PDB entry 2Y3R | X-ray diffraction, 1.79 A resolution | chains A and B

Chain A (and B):
Protein: TAML
From: Streptomyces SP. 307-9
Notes: chain B of this document is another copy of the same molecule, construct and numbering; everything in this record applies to it too
UniProtKB: D3Y1I2 (D3Y1I2_9ACTO); residue numbers follow UniProt; this construct covers 1-500
Sequence (530 residues; each row starts with the number of its first residue; numbers below 1 keep their minus sign (Met-29 is residue -29)):
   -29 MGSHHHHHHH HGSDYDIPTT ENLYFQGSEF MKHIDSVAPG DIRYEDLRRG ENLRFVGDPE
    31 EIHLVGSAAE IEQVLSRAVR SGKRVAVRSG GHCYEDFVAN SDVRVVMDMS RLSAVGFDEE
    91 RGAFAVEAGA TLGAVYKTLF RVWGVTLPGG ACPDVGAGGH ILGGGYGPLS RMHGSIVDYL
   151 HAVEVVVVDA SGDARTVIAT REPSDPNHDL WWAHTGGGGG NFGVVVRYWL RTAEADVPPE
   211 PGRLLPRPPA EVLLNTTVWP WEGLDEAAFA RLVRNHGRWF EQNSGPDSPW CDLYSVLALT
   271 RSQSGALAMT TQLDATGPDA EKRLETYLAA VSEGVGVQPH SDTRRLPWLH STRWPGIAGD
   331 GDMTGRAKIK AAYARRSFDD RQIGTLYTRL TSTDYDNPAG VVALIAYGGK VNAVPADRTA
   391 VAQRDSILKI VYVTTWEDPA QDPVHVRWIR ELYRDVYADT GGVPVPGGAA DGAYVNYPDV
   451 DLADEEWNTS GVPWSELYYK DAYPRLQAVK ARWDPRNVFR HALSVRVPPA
Unresolved in the structure: -29 to 3, 205-207, 368, 500 (chain B: -29 to 4, 204-208, 365-367, 500)
Glycans and other covalent adducts: flavin-adenine dinucleotide (FAD) linked to His62, Cys122
Differences from the reference sequence: expression tag (-29 to 0)
Small-molecule neighbours:
  - FAD (flavin-adenine dinucleotide): Val57, Arg58, Ser59, Gly60, Gly61, Cys63, Tyr64, Phe67, Val68, Met79, Ala98, Gly120, Ala121, Val125, Gly126, Gly128, Gly129, His130, Leu132, Gly135, Tyr136, Gly189, Gly190, Gly193, Val194, Val195, Met333, Tyr444, Asn446, Tyr447, His491
  - tirandamycin e (TIR): Tyr64, Tyr136, Tyr264, Val266, Ile327, Ala328, Gly329, Asp332, Met333, Thr334, Gly335, Ala337, Ile339, Ala373, Ile375, Val401, Val403, Thr405, Tyr447
What the authors report for this chain:
  - binding site for flavin-adenine dinucleotide: Ala121, Cys122, Tyr444
  - conformationally variable residues (loop rearrangement, side-chain flip): Tyr64, Ala121, Gly134 to Gly137, Arg323 to Arg336, Tyr444, Tyr447
  - Mg2+ coordination through a water molecule: Asp330
  - catalytic residues: His130, Tyr136, Tyr447 (proposed by the authors, not directly observed)
  - binding site for tirandamycin e: Tyr447
  - contacts within the chain: Tyr136-Tyr447

Chain A / chain B interface:
Residue-residue contacts (74):
  Asp5(A) with Val112(B)
  Ile12(A) with Phe110(B); Gly114(B); Arg217(B); Pro218(B); Ala220(B)
  Arg13(A) with Phe110(B); Arg111(B), hydrogen bond (side chain-backbone); Val112(B), hydrogen bond (side chain-backbone); Gly114(B)
  Glu15(A) with Glu221(B); Pro317(B)
  Asp16(A) with Phe110(B); Pro317(B); Trp318(B), hydrogen bond (side chain-backbone); Leu319(B), hydrogen bond (side chain-backbone); His320(B), salt bridge
  Leu17(A) with Arg111(B)
  Arg19(A) with Pro317(B)
  Gly20(A) with His320(B), hydrogen bond (backbone-side chain)
  Glu21(A) with His320(B), salt bridge
  Leu23(A) with Leu316(B), hydrophobic
  Leu34(A) with Arg111(B)
  Ser80(A) with Arg111(B), hydrogen bond
  Arg81(A) with Val112(B)
  Thr101(A) with Lys107(B)
  Lys107(A) with Thr101(B)
  Phe110(A) with Ile12(B); Arg13(B); Asp16(B)
  Arg111(A) with Arg13(B), hydrogen bond (backbone-side chain); Leu17(B); Leu34(B); Ser80(B), hydrogen bond
  Val112(A) with Arg13(B), hydrogen bond (backbone-side chain); Arg81(B)
  Gly114(A) with Arg13(B)
  Asp124(A) with Arg323(B), salt bridge
  Arg217(A) with Ile12(B)
  Pro218(A) with Ile12(B)
  Ala220(A) with Ile12(B)
  Glu221(A) with Glu15(B)
  Asp312(A) with Glu407(B)
  Arg314(A) with Thr334(B), hydrogen bond; Glu407(B), salt bridge
  Leu316(A) with Leu23(B), hydrophobic; Thr334(B)
  Pro317(A) with Glu15(B); Asp16(B); Arg19(B)
  Trp318(A) with Asp16(B), hydrogen bond (backbone-side chain)
  Leu319(A) with Asp16(B), hydrogen bond (backbone-side chain)
  His320(A) with Asp16(B), salt bridge; Arg19(B); Gly20(B), hydrogen bond (side chain-backbone); Glu21(B), salt bridge; Leu23(B)
  Arg323(A) with Asp124(B), salt bridge; Gly331(B)
  Trp324(A) with Asp332(B); Thr334(B)
  Pro325(A) with Asp330(B); Gly331(B); Asp332(B)
  Asp330(A) with Pro325(B)
  Gly331(A) with Arg323(B)
  Asp332(A) with Trp324(B); Pro325(B)
  Thr334(A) with Arg314(B); Leu316(B); Trp324(B)
  Glu407(A) with Asp312(B); Arg314(B), salt bridge
  Pro409(A) with Arg314(B)
Interface residues without a listed pair, chain A (43 interface residues in all): Trp113, Gly335, Asp408
Interface residues without a listed pair, chain B (41 interface residues in all): Asp5, Trp113, Gly335

Overview:
Chain A and chain B form an interface of 43 and 41 residues respectively, with 13 hydrogen bonds and 8 salt
bridges. Polar contacts include Asp16(A)-His320(B), Glu21(A)-His320(B) and Asp124(A)-Arg323(B). Bound to chain
A: tirandamycin e. The paper reports catalytic residues His130(A), Tyr136(A) and Tyr447(A); a binding site for
flavin-adenine dinucleotide at Ala121(A), Cys122(A) and Tyr444(A).
Both chains are TAML (Streptomyces SP. 307-9). Entry 2Y3R (Structure of the tirandamycin-bound FAD-dependent
tirandamycin oxidase TamL in P21 space group) was determined by X-ray diffraction, deposited together with
2Y08 and 2Y3S.
